Entry 9NEI (electron microscopy, 2.97 A resolution); this record covers chains C and D of the 5 polymer chains in the assembly.

Chain C (and D):
Protein: Potassium voltage-gated channel protein Shaker
Organism: Drosophila melanogaster
Notes: chain D of this document is another copy of the same molecule, construct and numbering; everything in this record applies to it too
UniProt: P08510 (KCNAS_DROME); the construct has insertions or renumbered stretches relative to UniProt, so the offset changes along the chain: 1-512 = UniProt 1-512; 514-656 = UniProt 513-655
Amino-acid sequence (937 residues; each row starts with the number of its first residue; numbers below 1 keep their minus sign (Met-280 is residue -280)):
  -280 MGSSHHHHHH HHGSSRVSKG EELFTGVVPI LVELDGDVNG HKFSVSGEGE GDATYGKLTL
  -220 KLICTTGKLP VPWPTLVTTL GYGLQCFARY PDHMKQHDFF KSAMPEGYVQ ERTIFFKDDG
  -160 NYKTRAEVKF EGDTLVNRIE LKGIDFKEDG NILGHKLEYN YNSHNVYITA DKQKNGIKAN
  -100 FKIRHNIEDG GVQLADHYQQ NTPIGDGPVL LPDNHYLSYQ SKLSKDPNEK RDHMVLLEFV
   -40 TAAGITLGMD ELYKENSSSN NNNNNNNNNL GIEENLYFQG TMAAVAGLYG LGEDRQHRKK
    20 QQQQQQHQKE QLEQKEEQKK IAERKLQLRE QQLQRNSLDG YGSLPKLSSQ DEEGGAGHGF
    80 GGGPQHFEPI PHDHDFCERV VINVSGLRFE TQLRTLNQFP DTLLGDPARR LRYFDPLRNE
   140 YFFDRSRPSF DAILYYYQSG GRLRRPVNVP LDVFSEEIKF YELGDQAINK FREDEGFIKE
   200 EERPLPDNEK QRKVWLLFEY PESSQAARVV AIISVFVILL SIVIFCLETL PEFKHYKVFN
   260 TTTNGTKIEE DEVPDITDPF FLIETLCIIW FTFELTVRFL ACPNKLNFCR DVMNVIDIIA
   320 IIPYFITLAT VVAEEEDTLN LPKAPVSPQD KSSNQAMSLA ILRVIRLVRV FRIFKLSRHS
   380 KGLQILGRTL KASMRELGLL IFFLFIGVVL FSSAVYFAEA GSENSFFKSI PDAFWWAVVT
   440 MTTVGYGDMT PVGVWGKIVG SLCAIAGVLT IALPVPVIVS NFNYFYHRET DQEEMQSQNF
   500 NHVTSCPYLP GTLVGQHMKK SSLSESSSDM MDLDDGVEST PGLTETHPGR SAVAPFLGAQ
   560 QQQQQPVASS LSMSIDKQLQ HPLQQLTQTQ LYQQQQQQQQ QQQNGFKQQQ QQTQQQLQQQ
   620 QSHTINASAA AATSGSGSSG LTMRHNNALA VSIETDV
Disordered / not traced: -280 to 215, 253-276, 299-309, 328-356, 490-656
Construct notes: initiating methionine (-280); expression tag (-279 to 0); insertion (513)
Metal / ion sites: K+ site 1: Thr442 (shared with 1 residue of chain A; 1 residue of chain B; Thr442(D) of chain D); K+ site 2: Thr442, Val443 (shared with 2 residues of chain A; 2 residues of chain B; Thr442(D), Val443(D) of chain D)

How chain C and chain D interact:
Pairs across the interface (56; chain C residue first):
  Phe244(C) - Ser412(D)
  Phe244(C) - Phe416(D)  hydrophobic
  Phe244(C) - Ile429(D)  hydrophobic
  Cys245(C) - Pro430(D)
  Cys245(C) - Phe433(D)  hydrophobic
  Thr248(C) - Tyr415(D)  hydrogen bond
  Thr248(C) - Ser428(D)
  Thr248(C) - Ile429(D)
  Thr248(C) - Pro430(D)
  Leu249(C) - Ser428(D)
  Leu249(C) - Pro430(D)  hydrophobic
  Pro250(C) - Ser428(D)
  Arg362(C) - Phe416(D)  hydrogen bond (side chain-backbone)
  Arg362(C) - Ala419(D)
  Arg362(C) - Gly420(D)
  Arg365(C) - Phe416(D)
  Leu366(C) - Ser412(D)
  Leu366(C) - Ala413(D)  hydrophobic
  Leu366(C) - Phe416(D)  hydrophobic
  Val369(C) - Leu409(D)  hydrophobic
  Val369(C) - Ser412(D)
  Ile372(C) - Ile405(D)  hydrophobic
  Ile372(C) - Val408(D)  hydrophobic
  Leu375(C) - Phe401(D)  hydrophobic
  Ser379(C) - Phe401(D)
  Gly381(C) - Leu398(D)
  Leu382(C) - Phe402(D)  hydrophobic
  Leu382(C) - Ile405(D)  hydrophobic
  Leu385(C) - Phe402(D)  hydrophobic
  Leu385(C) - Leu472(D)  hydrophobic
  Leu396(C) - Leu468(D)  hydrophobic
  Trp434(C) - Met448(D)  hydrophobic
  Trp434(C) - Lys456(D)
  Trp434(C) - Gly459(D)
  Trp434(C) - Ser460(D)
  Val437(C) - Ser460(D)
  Thr441(C) - Thr442(D)
  Thr441(C) - Ile464(D)
  Thr442(C) - Thr442(D)
  Val443(C) - Thr442(D)
  Val443(C) - Val443(D)
  Val443(C) - Gly444(D)
  Val443(C) - Ala463(D)  hydrophobic
  Tyr445(C) - Gly446(D)
  Gly446(C) - Gly446(D)
  Ile470(C) - Val467(D)  hydrophobic
  Val474(C) - Leu468(D)  hydrophobic
  Val474(C) - Ala471(D)  hydrophobic
  Ile477(C) - Leu472(D)  hydrophobic
  Val478(C) - Ala471(D)
  Val478(C) - Leu472(D)  hydrophobic
  Val478(C) - Pro475(D)  hydrophobic
  Phe481(C) - Leu398(D)  hydrophobic
  Phe481(C) - Leu472(D)  hydrophobic
  Tyr485(C) - Arg394(D)
  Tyr485(C) - Glu395(D)  hydrogen bond
Interface residues without a listed pair, chain C (35 interface residues in all): Ile241, Phe373, Leu399, Ile400, Leu403, Asn482
Interface residues without a listed pair, chain D (39 interface residues in all): Phe404, Ala417, Lys427, Thr439, Pro473, Val476

Summary:
The interface between chain C and chain D involves 35 residues on one side and 39 on the other; the contacts
include 3 hydrogen bonds. Polar pairs include Thr248(C)-Tyr415(D), Arg362(C)-Phe416(D) and
Tyr485(C)-Glu395(D). Thr442(C) and Val443(C) coordinate K+ site 2.
Both chains are Potassium voltage-gated channel protein Shaker (Drosophila melanogaster). Entry 9NEI
(GT-Shaker Class A) was determined by electron microscopy together with 9NEC, 9NED, 9NEG, 9NES and 9NEU from
the same study.
